9MJN - chains Dg and x of the 1996 polymer chains in the assembly; structure by electron microscopy, 12.70 A resolution (very low resolution: no residue pairs are listed; an interface is given only as per-side residue counts).

Chain Dg (and x):
Protein: Tail sheath protein
Organism: Pectobacterium phage phiTE
Notes: chain x of this document is another copy of the same molecule, construct and numbering; everything in this record applies to it too
UniProtKB: K9L4E9 (K9L4E9_9CAUD); residues 1-473 here = UniProt positions 1-473
Chain sequence (473 residues; each row starts with the number of its first residue):
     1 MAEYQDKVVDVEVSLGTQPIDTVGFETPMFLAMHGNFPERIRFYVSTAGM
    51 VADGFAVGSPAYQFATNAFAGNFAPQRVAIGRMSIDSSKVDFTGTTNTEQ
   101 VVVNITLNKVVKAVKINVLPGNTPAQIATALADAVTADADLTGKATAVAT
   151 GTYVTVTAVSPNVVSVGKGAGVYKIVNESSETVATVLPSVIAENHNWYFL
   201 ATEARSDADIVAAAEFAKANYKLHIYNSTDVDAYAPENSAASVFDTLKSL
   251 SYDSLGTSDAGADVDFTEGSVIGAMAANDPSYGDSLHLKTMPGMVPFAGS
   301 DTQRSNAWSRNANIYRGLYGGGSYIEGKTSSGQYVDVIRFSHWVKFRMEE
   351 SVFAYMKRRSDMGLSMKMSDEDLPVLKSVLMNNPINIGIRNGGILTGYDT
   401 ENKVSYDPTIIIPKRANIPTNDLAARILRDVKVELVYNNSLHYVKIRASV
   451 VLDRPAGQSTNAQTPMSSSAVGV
Not modelled in the structure: 1-2, 97-98, 118-122 (chain x: 1-2, 16-24, 97-98, 117-122, 138-144, 161-163, 401, 467-473)

Chain Dg / chain x interface:
At this resolution (13 A) residue pairs are not listed: 46 residues of chain Dg and 44 of chain x lie at the interface.

Overview:
46 residues of chain Dg face 44 of chain x across their interface.
Chain Dg and chain x are both Tail sheath protein (Pectobacterium phage phiTE); the structure, Near complete
virion structure of bacteriophage PhiTE, was determined by electron microscopy, deposited together with 9CB9,
9CBA, 9CC7, 9CUL and 9CUY.
